PDB entry 1DM0 | X-ray diffraction, 2.50 A resolution | chains A and B of the 6 polymer chains in the assembly

== Chain A ==
Molecule: Shiga toxin A subunit
Source organism: Shigella dysenteriae
Notes: EC 3.2.2.22
UniProt: Q7BQ99 (Q7BQ99_SHIDY); residues 1-287 here correspond to UniProt positions 23-309 (UniProt number = residue number + 22)
Sequence (287 residues; numbered 1 to 287; the number before each row is that of its first residue):
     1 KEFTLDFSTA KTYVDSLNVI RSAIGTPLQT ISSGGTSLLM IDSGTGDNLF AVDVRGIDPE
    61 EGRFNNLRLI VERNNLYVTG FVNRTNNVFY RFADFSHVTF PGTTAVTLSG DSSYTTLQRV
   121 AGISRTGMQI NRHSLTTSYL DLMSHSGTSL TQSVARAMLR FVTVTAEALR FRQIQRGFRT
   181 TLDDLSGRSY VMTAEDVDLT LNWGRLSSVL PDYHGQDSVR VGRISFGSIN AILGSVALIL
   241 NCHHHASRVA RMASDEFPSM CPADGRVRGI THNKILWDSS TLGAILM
Not modelled in the structure: 43-46, 184-188, 243-256
Disulfides: Cys242-Cys261

== Chain B ==
Molecule: Shiga toxin B subunit
Source organism: Shigella dysenteriae
UniProt: Q7BQ98 (Q7BQ98_SHIDY); residues 1-69 here correspond to UniProt positions 21-89 (UniProt number = residue number + 20)
Sequence (69 residues; each row starts with the number of its first residue):
     1 TPDCVTGKVE YTKYNDDDTF TVKVGDKELF TNRWNLQSLL LSAQITGMTV TIKTNACHNG
    61 GGFSEVIFR
Disulfides: Cys4-Cys57

== Chain A / chain B interface ==
Contacting residue pairs (5):
  Ile270(A) with Thr46(B)
  His272(A) with Gln44(B); Ile45(B)
  Leu282(A) with Thr46(B)
  Leu286(A) with Ser42(B)

== In short ==
Chain A and chain B each contribute 4 residues to their interface.
Here chain A is Shiga toxin A subunit and chain B is Shiga toxin B subunit, both from Shigella dysenteriae.
Entry 1DM0 (SHIGA TOXIN) was determined by X-ray diffraction.
